PDB entry 1E1N | X-ray diffraction, 2.40 A resolution | chain A

[Chain A]
Molecule: Adrenodoxin reductase
Organism: Bos taurus
UniProtKB: P08165 (ADRO_BOVIN); residues 1-460 here correspond to UniProt positions 33-492 (UniProt number = residue number + 32)
Amino-acid sequence (460 residues; numbered 1 to 460; the number before each row is that of its first residue):
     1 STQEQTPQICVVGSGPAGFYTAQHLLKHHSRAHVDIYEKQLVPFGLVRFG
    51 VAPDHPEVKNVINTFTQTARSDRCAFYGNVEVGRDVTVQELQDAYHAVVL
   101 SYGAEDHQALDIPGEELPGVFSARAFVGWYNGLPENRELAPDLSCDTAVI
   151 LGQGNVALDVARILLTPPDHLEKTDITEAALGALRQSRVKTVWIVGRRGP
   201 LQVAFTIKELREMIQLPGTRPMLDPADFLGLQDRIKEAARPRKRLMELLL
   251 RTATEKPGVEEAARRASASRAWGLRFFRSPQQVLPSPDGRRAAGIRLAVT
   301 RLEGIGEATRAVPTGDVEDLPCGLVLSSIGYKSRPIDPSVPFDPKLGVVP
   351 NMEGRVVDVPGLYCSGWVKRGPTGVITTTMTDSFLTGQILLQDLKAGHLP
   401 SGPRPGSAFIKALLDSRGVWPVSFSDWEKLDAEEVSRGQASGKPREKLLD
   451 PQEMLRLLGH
Not modelled in the structure: 1-5
Small-molecule neighbours: FAD (flavin-adenine dinucleotide): Val12, Gly13, Ser14, Gly15, Pro16, Ala17, Gly18, Tyr37, Glu38, Lys39, Gln40, Gly45, Leu46, Gly50, Val51, His55, Val58, Val80, Glu81, Val82, Ser101, Tyr102, Gly103, Arg124, Val127, Val156, Asp159, Tyr331, Ile336, Gly366, Trp367, Gly374, Val375, Ile376, Thr379
Curated features (UniProtKB/Swiss-Prot):
  - binding site (FAD): Ala17, Glu38, Leu46, Val82, Trp367, Gly374 to Ile376
  - binding site (NADP(+)): Gln153 to Val156, Arg197, Arg198, Glu209, Gly374
  - modified residue (Phosphoserine): Ser279, Ser286

[Overview]
Ligands of chain A: flavin-adenine dinucleotide. From UniProt: 8 FAD-binding residues and 8 NADP+-binding
residues.
Chain A is Adrenodoxin reductase (Bos taurus); the structure, Structure of adrenodoxin reductase at 2.4
Angstrom in crystal form A', was determined by X-ray diffraction, deposited together with 1E1K, 1E1M and 1E1L.
